1N75 - chain A; structure by X-ray diffraction, 1.90 A resolution.

== Chain A ==
Molecule: Glutamyl-tRNA synthetase
Source organism: Thermus thermophilus
Notes: EC 6.1.1.17
Reference sequence: P27000 (SYE_THET8); residue numbers follow UniProt; this construct covers 1-468
Chain sequence (468 residues; each row starts with the number of its first residue):
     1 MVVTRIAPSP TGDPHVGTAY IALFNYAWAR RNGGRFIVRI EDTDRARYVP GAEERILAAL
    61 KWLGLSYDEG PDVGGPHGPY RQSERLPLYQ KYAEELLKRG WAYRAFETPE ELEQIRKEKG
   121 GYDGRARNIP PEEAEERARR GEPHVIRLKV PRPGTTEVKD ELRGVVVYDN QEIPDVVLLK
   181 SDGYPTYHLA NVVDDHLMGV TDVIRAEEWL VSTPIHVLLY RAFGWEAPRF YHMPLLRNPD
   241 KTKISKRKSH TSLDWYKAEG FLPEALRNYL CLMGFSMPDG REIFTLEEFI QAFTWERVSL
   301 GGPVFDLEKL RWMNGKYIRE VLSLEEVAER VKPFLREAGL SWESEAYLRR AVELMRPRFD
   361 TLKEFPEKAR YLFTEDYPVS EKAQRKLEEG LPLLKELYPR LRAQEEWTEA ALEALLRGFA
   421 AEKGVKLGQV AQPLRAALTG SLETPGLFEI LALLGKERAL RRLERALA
Small-molecule neighbours: ATP (adenosine-5'-triphosphate): His-15, Gly-17, Thr-18, Tyr-20, Ala-206, Glu-208, Trp-209, Leu-235, Leu-236, Lys-243, Ile-244, Ser-245, Lys-246, Arg-247
What the authors report for this chain:
  - binding site for ATP: Leu-236, Lys-243, Ile-244, Ser-245, Lys-246, Arg-247
  - contacts within the chain: Asp-44/Arg-47
  - Mg2+ coordination through a water molecule: Glu-208, Lys-243
  - catalytic residues: Lys-246 (proposed by the authors, not directly observed)

== In short ==
Chain A binds ATP. From the paper: the catalytic residue Lys-246; a binding site for ATP at Leu-236, Lys-243
and Ile-244 among others.
Chain A is Glutamyl-tRNA synthetase (Thermus thermophilus); the structure, Crystal structure of Thermus
thermophilus glutamyl-tRNA synthetase complexed with ATP, was determined by X-ray diffraction (same
publication as 1J09, 1N77 and 1N78).
